PDB entry 6ZNI | electron microscopy, 3.60 A resolution | chains A and F of the 23 polymer chains in the assembly

[Chain A (and F)]
Molecule: Protein MxiH
From: Shigella flexneri 5a str. M90T
Notes: chain F of this document is another copy of the same molecule, construct and numbering; everything in this record applies to it too
Reference sequence: P0A223 (MXIH_SHIFL); residue numbers follow UniProt; this construct covers 1-83
Chain sequence (98 residues; each row starts with the number of its first residue; numbers below 1 keep their minus sign (Met-14 is residue -14)):
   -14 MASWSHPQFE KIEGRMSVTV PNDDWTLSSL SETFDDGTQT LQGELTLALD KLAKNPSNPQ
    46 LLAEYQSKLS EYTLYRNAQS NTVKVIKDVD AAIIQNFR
Unresolved in the structure: -14 to 1
Sequence notes: initiating methionine (-14); expression tag (-13 to 0)
Swiss-Prot annotation at these positions:
  - mutagenesis: Leu34 (L34A: Has a minor effect on IpaD/SctA binding to the needle and partially reduces invasion and hemolysis), Asn40 (N40A: Has minimal effects on the needle tip complex formation), Asn43 (N43A: Has minimal effects on the needle tip complex formation; N43K: Decreases needle tip complex formation), Leu47 (L47A/D: Can form needles. Abolishes IpaD/SctA surface presentation, resulting in a noninvasive, nonhemolytic strain that also completely lacks secretion control), Tyr50 (Y50F/L: Can form needles. Results in a 50 to 80% reduction in IpaD/SctA surface presentation, which negatively affects invasion, hemolysis or secretion control), Ile79 to Arg83 (Cannot polymerize, forms only monomers)
What the authors report for this chain:
  - self-association interface (contacts with another copy of this molecule); pairs are residue here / residue on that copy: Phe82-Gln51, Trp10, Leu12, Thr23
  - conformationally variable residues (side-chain flip): Thr23, Gln51, Tyr60, Phe82

[How chain A and chain F interact]
Contacting residue pairs (23; chain A residue first):
  Thr4(A) - Thr31(F)
  Val5(A) - Thr31(F)
  Pro6(A) - Gln27(F)  hydrogen bond (backbone-side chain)
  Pro6(A) - Thr31(F)
  Thr18(A) - Ala38(F)
  Gly22(A) - Ala38(F)
  Gly22(A) - Lys39(F)
  Thr23(A) - Ala38(F)  hydrogen bond (side chain-backbone)
  Thr23(A) - Lys39(F)  hydrogen bond (side chain-backbone)
  Thr23(A) - Pro41(F)
  Glu56(A) - Ser42(F)  hydrogen bond
  Leu59(A) - Pro41(F)
  Tyr60(A) - Pro41(F)  hydrophobic
  Thr67(A) - Tyr50(F)  hydrogen bond
  Val70(A) - Thr58(F)
  Val74(A) - Thr58(F)
  Val74(A) - Arg61(F)
  Ala77(A) - Asn62(F)
  Ile78(A) - Ser65(F)
  Asn81(A) - Ser65(F)  hydrogen bond
  Asn81(A) - Asn66(F)  hydrogen bond
  Asn81(A) - Lys69(F)
  Arg83(A) - Lys69(F)
Interface residues without a listed pair, chain A (20 interface residues in all): Leu15, Phe19, Ile71, Phe82
Interface residues without a listed pair, chain F (19 interface residues in all): Leu34, Leu37, Asn40, Leu54, Tyr57, Lys72

[Summary]
Chain A and chain F form an interface of 20 and 19 residues respectively, with 7 hydrogen bonds. Polar
contacts include Pro6(A)-Gln27(F), Thr23(A)-Ala38(F) and Thr23(A)-Lys39(F). Curated annotation (UniProt) lists
10 mutagenesis sites on chain A. From the paper: conformational variability at Thr23(A), Gln51(A) and Tyr60(A)
among others; a self-association interface involving Trp10(A), Leu12(A) and Thr23(A) among others.
Chain A and chain F are both Protein MxiH (Shigella flexneri 5a str. M90T); the structure, Structure of the
Shigella MxiH needle filament attached to the basal body, was determined by electron microscopy (same
publication as 6ZNH).
